Entry 3AES (X-ray diffraction, 2.50 A resolution); this record covers chains B and D of the 4 polymer chains in the assembly.

== Chain B (and D) ==
Protein: Light-independent protochlorophyllide reductase subunit B
From: Rhodobacter capsulatus
Notes: EC 1.18.-.-; chain D of this document is another copy of the same molecule, construct and numbering; everything in this record applies to it too
UniProtKB: P26163 (BCHB_RHOCA); residue numbers follow UniProt; this construct covers 1-525
Sequence (525 residues; row label = number of the first residue in the row):
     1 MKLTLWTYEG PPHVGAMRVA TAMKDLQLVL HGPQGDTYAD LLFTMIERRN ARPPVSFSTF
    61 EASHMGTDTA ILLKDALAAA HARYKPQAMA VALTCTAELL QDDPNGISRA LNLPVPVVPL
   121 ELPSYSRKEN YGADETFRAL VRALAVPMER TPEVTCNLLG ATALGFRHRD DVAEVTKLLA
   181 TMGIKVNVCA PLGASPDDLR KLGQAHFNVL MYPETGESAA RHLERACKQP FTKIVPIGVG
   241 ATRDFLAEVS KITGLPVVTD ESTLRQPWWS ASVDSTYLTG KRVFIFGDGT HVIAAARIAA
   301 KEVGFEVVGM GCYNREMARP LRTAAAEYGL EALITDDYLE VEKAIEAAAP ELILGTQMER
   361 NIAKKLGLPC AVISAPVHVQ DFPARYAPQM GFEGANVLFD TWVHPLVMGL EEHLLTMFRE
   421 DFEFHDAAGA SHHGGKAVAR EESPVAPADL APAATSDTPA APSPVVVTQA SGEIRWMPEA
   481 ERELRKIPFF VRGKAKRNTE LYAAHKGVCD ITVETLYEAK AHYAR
Not modelled in the structure: 421-525 (chain D: 422-525)
Modified positions: Mse1, Mse17, Mse23, Mse45, Mse65, Mse89, Mse148, Mse182, Mse211, Mse310, Mse317, Mse358, Mse390, Mse408, Mse417 (selenomethionine; parent Met); Mse477 (selenomethionine)
Metal / ion sites: 4Fe-4S cluster Fe: Asp36 (shared with 3 residues of chain A)
Residues lining bound ligands: 4Fe-4S cluster (SF4): Pro33, Gln34, Gly35, Asp36, Tyr38, Cys95, Thr96
Swiss-Prot annotation at these positions:
  - active site: Asp274 (Proton donor)
  - binding site ([4Fe-4S] cluster): Asp36
  - binding site (substrate): Gly409, Leu410
  - mutagenesis: Asp36 (D36A: Retains 13% activity; D36C/S: Almost no enzymatic activity), Cys95 (C95A: Does not form heterotetramers), Asp274 (D274A: Almost no enzymatic activity), Mse408 (M408A: Retains 85% activity), Leu410 (L410A: Almost no enzymatic activity)

== Interface between chain B and chain D ==
Residue-residue contacts - 59 pairs, chain B then chain D:
  Mse45(B) - Asp274(D)
  Arg48(B) - Trp268(D)  hydrogen bond (backbone-side chain)
  Arg48(B) - Trp269(D)
  Arg48(B) - Ser272(D)
  Arg48(B) - Asp274(D)  salt bridge
  Arg169(B) - Arg265(D)
  Arg265(B) - Arg169(D)
  Arg265(B) - Ala384(D)  hydrogen bond (side chain-backbone)
  Trp268(B) - Arg48(D)  hydrogen bond (side chain-backbone)
  Trp268(B) - Arg49(D)
  Trp268(B) - Asn50(D)
  Trp269(B) - Arg48(D)
  Trp269(B) - Phe382(D)
  Trp269(B) - Pro383(D)
  Trp269(B) - Ala384(D)
  Ser272(B) - Arg48(D)  hydrogen bond
  Asp274(B) - Mse45(D)
  Asp274(B) - Arg48(D)
  Ser275(B) - Arg48(D)
  Arg360(B) - Mse408(D)
  Arg360(B) - Glu411(D)  salt bridge
  Asn361(B) - Glu411(D)
  Asn361(B) - Leu415(D)
  Lys364(B) - Glu412(D)
  His378(B) - Mse408(D)
  Gln380(B) - His404(D)  hydrogen bond
  Gln380(B) - Val407(D)
  Phe382(B) - Trp269(D)
  Pro383(B) - Trp269(D)
  Pro383(B) - Asp400(D)
  Ala384(B) - Arg265(D)  hydrogen bond (backbone-side chain)
  Ala384(B) - Trp269(D)
  Ala384(B) - Asn396(D)  hydrogen bond (backbone-side chain)
  Ala384(B) - Asp400(D)  hydrogen bond (backbone-side chain)
  Arg385(B) - Arg385(D)
  Arg385(B) - Tyr386(D)  hydrogen bond (side chain-backbone)
  Arg385(B) - Ala387(D)
  Arg385(B) - Glu393(D)
  Arg385(B) - Asn396(D)
  Arg385(B) - Val397(D)
  Arg385(B) - Asp400(D)  hydrogen bond (backbone-side chain)
  Tyr386(B) - Arg385(D)  hydrogen bond (backbone-side chain)
  Tyr386(B) - Glu393(D)  hydrogen bond (backbone-side chain)
  Ala387(B) - Arg385(D)
  Glu393(B) - Arg385(D)
  Glu393(B) - Tyr386(D)  hydrogen bond (side chain-backbone)
  Asn396(B) - Ala384(D)
  Asn396(B) - Arg385(D)
  Val397(B) - Arg385(D)
  Asp400(B) - Pro383(D)
  Asp400(B) - Ala384(D)  hydrogen bond (side chain-backbone)
  Asp400(B) - Arg385(D)  hydrogen bond (side chain-backbone)
  His404(B) - Gln380(D)  hydrogen bond
  Mse408(B) - Arg360(D)
  Mse408(B) - Gln380(D)
  Glu411(B) - Arg360(D)  salt bridge
  Glu411(B) - His378(D)  salt bridge
  Glu412(B) - Lys364(D)  salt bridge
  Arg419(B) - Lys365(D)
Interface residues without a listed pair, chain B (38 interface residues in all): Arg49, Asn50, Asp170, Val273, Lys365, Val379, Thr401, Val407, Leu415
Interface residues without a listed pair, chain D (36 interface residues in all): Asp170, Val273, Ser275, Asn361, Arg419

== Overview ==
Chain B and chain D form an interface of 38 and 36 residues respectively, with 16 hydrogen bonds and 5 salt
bridges. Among the polar pairs are Arg48(B)-Asp274(D), Arg360(B)-Glu411(D) and Glu411(B)-His378(D). Bound to
chain B: 4Fe-4S cluster.
Both chains are Light-independent protochlorophyllide reductase subunit B (Rhodobacter capsulatus). Entry 3AES
(Structure of the light-independent protochlorophyllide reductase catalyzing a key reduction for greening in
the dark) was determined by X-ray diffraction (same publication as 3AEK, 3AEQ, 3AER, 3AET and 3AEU).
